Entry 9D93 (electron microscopy, 2.85 A resolution); this record covers chains Oc and Pa of the 45 polymer chains in the assembly.

# Chain Oc
Molecule: Baseplate hub, gp25
Organism: Mycobacterium phage Bxb1
UniProt: Q9B096 (Q9B096_BPMB1); residue numbers follow UniProt; this construct covers 1-600
Sequence (600 residues; row label = number of the first residue in the row):
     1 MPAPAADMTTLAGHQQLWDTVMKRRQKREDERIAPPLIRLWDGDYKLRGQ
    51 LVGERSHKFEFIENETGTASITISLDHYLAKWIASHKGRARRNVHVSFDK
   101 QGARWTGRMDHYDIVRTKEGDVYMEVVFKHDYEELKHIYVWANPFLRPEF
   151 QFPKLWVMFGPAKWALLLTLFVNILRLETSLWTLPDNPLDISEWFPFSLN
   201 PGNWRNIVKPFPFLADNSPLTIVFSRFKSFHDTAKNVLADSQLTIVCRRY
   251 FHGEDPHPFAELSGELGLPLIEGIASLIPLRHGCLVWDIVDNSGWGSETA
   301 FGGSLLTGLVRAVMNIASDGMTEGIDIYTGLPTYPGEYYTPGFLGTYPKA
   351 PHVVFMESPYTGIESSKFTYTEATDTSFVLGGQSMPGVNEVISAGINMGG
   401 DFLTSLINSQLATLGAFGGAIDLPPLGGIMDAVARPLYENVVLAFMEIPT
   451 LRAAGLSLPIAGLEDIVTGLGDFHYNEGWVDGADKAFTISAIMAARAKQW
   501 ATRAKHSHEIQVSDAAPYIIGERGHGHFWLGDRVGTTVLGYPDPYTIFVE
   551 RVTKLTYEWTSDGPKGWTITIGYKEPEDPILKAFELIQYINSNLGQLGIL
Disordered / not traced: 1-4, 600

# Chain Pa
Molecule: Tail spike, gp29
Organism: Mycobacterium phage Bxb1
UniProt: Q9B092 (Q9B092_BPMB1); numbering as in UniProt (aligned over 1-617)
Sequence (617 residues; numbered 1 to 617; the number before each row is that of its first residue):
     1 MADDQWVPDVPDGAFVIGGGDYRYGQDMTEDIARSLFQVPDFNPANALLV
    51 LPQLLLRLPLEALQKFKDFIPNVLEGAFNTVAGAVDAIMGAIRETPRVLE
   101 QILSYLPQELRDELEHAAARIGAVIDAIVQALTGTLNIGHTIEDLIFSLT
   151 NIRPGAVGGVLGGGSIEETIKRIVDAIVSGIVGVTGIGAGISDLQSLIEQ
   201 ISSAAARGGFAWDILGIQNNKKPKSGLYKSERGNFDLDTLNSTVSVAPGT
   251 SIIAFDVIEQSMPIGLITWIGWGTSGITEFYINVYRCVDDRSDPELGELI
   301 HQSENIAGLLAGSASPGANMAYELTTPIEAVAGDLLAYEFIAVGGTHTMR
   351 GRDFNLPDNDGAPIGNVGATRSLSTPSLPPATLDKADVTWTDNVPRVGIA
   401 VDTGTGSDHHDPQVEFFEKPVAIPVPAWCDRIDAIVTGKGGEGADGFLGF
   451 YGNPGQPGSVNTVTWTRGEHFSGTTTILEWDGAELSIPGFEVSAANGSNG
   501 SGQRPVALGKPVGKGIEEVEYNGLKLAAGGDQHAYGGAGTKPGGGGNGGH
   551 WLGIYTQGGPGGPACAAVQFRKGALPGEVVGDGEGDVTPPNVSALHVDVS
   601 ATSTSITITPSGAVDDA
Disordered / not traced: 1-3, 614-617

# Chain Oc / chain Pa interface
Contacting residue pairs - 57 pairs, chain Oc then chain Pa:
  Ile-392(Oc) / Phe-37(Pa)  hydrophobic
  Ile-396(Oc) / Phe-37(Pa)
  Gly-399(Oc) / Val-39(Pa)
  Gly-399(Oc) / Phe-42(Pa)
  Phe-402(Oc) / Phe-42(Pa)  hydrophobic
  Leu-403(Oc) / Phe-42(Pa)  hydrophobic
  Leu-403(Oc) / Ala-47(Pa)  hydrophobic
  Leu-403(Oc) / Val-50(Pa)  hydrophobic
  Leu-403(Oc) / Leu-54(Pa)  hydrophobic
  Leu-406(Oc) / Ala-47(Pa)  hydrophobic
  Ile-407(Oc) / Ala-47(Pa)
  Ile-407(Oc) / Leu-48(Pa)  hydrophobic
  Asn-408(Oc) / Pro-96(Pa)
  Ser-409(Oc) / Pro-96(Pa)
  Gln-410(Oc) / Pro-96(Pa)
  Leu-411(Oc) / Pro-44(Pa)
  Leu-411(Oc) / Ala-47(Pa)  hydrophobic
  Leu-411(Oc) / Leu-48(Pa)  hydrophobic
  Leu-411(Oc) / Glu-94(Pa)
  Leu-411(Oc) / Thr-95(Pa)
  Ala-412(Oc) / Arg-93(Pa)
  Ala-412(Oc) / Thr-95(Pa)
  Ala-412(Oc) / Pro-96(Pa)
  Thr-413(Oc) / Ala-91(Pa)
  Thr-413(Oc) / Ile-92(Pa)
  Thr-413(Oc) / Arg-93(Pa)  hydrogen bond (backbone-backbone)
  Thr-413(Oc) / Thr-95(Pa)  hydrogen bond (backbone-backbone)
  Thr-413(Oc) / Arg-97(Pa)
  Thr-413(Oc) / Glu-100(Pa)
  Leu-414(Oc) / Phe-66(Pa)  hydrophobic
  Leu-414(Oc) / Ala-91(Pa)
  Leu-414(Oc) / Ile-92(Pa)  hydrophobic
  Gly-415(Oc) / Pro-71(Pa)
  Gly-415(Oc) / Ala-91(Pa)
  Gly-415(Oc) / Arg-93(Pa)
  Ala-416(Oc) / Phe-69(Pa)
  Phe-417(Oc) / Asp-68(Pa)
  Phe-417(Oc) / Phe-69(Pa)  hydrogen bond (backbone-backbone)
  Phe-417(Oc) / Ile-70(Pa)
  Phe-417(Oc) / Pro-71(Pa)  hydrophobic
  Gly-419(Oc) / Arg-93(Pa)  hydrogen bond (backbone-side chain)
  Ala-420(Oc) / Arg-93(Pa)
  Ala-420(Oc) / Arg-97(Pa)
  Ala-420(Oc) / Glu-100(Pa)
  Asp-422(Oc) / Arg-97(Pa)  salt bridge
  Leu-423(Oc) / Leu-51(Pa)  hydrophobic
  Pro-424(Oc) / Phe-66(Pa)
  Leu-426(Oc) / Leu-51(Pa)  hydrophobic
  Ile-429(Oc) / Leu-58(Pa)  hydrophobic
  Ile-429(Oc) / Ala-62(Pa)  hydrophobic
  Met-430(Oc) / Leu-54(Pa)
  Met-430(Oc) / Arg-57(Pa)
  Met-430(Oc) / Leu-58(Pa)  hydrophobic
  Val-433(Oc) / Pro-59(Pa)
  Ala-434(Oc) / Phe-37(Pa)
  Tyr-438(Oc) / Phe-37(Pa)  hydrophobic
  Val-442(Oc) / Arg-34(Pa)
Other interface residues (no listed pair), chain Oc (32 interface residues in all): Gly-400, Ile-421, Leu-437
Other interface residues (no listed pair), chain Pa (32 interface residues in all): Leu-36, Gln-38, Leu-55, Asn-72, Ile-88

# Overview
The chain Oc/chain Pa interface involves 32 residues from each chain; the contacts include 4 hydrogen bonds
and 1 salt bridge. Among the polar pairs are Asp-422(Oc)/Arg-97(Pa), Gly-419(Oc)/Arg-93(Pa) and
Thr-413(Oc)/Arg-93(Pa).
Chain Oc is Baseplate hub, gp25 and chain Pa is Tail spike, gp29, both from Mycobacterium phage Bxb1; the
structure, Mycobacteriophage Bxb1 tail tip - Composite map and model, was determined by electron microscopy,
deposited together with 9D9W, 9D94, 9D9L and 9D9X.
